Entry 6NNF (X-ray diffraction, 2.76 A resolution); this record covers chains U and V of the 8 polymer chains in the assembly.

== Chain U ==
Name: VRC01 FR3-03 heavy chain
Source organism: Homo sapiens
Amino-acid sequence (142 residues; each row starts with the number of its first residue; a row labelled like 76A-76G holds insertion residues (76A, then the next letters in order)):
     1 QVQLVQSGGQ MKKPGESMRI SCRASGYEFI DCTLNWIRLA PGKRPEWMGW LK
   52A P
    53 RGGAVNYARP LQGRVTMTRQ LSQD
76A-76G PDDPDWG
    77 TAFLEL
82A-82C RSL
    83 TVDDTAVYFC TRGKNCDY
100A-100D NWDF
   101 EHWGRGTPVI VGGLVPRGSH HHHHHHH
Unresolved in the structure: 112-127
Disulfide bonds: Cys22-Cys92, Cys32-Cys98

== Chain V ==
Name: VRC01 FR3-03 light chain
Source organism: Homo sapiens
Amino-acid sequence (115 residues; each row starts with the number of its first residue; note: 6 numbers in that range are skipped by the numbering (no residue carries them; nothing is unmodelled there)):
     1 EIVLTQSPGT LSLSPGETAI ISCRTSQYGS
    33 LAWYQQRPGQ APRLVIYSGS TRAAGIPDRF SGSRWGPDYN LTISNLESGD FGVYYCQQY
    96 EFFGQGTKVQ VGGGGSGGGG SGGGGS
Unresolved in the structure: 1-2, 106-121
Disulfide bonds: Cys23-Cys88

== How chain U and chain V interact ==
Residue-residue contacts - 26 pairs, chain U then chain V:
  Leu39(U) with Gln38(V); Pro44(V), hydrophobic
  Arg44(U) with Leu4(V), hydrogen bond (side chain-backbone); Phe98(V), hydrogen bond (side chain-backbone); Gly99(V); Gln100(V), hydrogen bond
  Pro45(U) with Tyr87(V), hydrophobic; Phe98(V); Gly99(V)
  Trp47(U) with Glu96(V)
  Lys96(U) with Tyr49(V)
  Tyr100(U) with Ser30(V), hydrogen bond (side chain-backbone)
  Trp100B(U) with Tyr36(V); Gln89(V), hydrogen bond (backbone-side chain); Tyr91(V); Glu96(V)
  Asp100C(U) with Ala34(V); Tyr36(V); Tyr49(V)
  Phe100D(U) with Tyr36(V), hydrogen bond (backbone-side chain); Leu46(V); Gln89(V); Phe98(V), hydrophobic
  Glu101(U) with Leu46(V)
  Trp103(U) with Tyr36(V); Pro44(V), hydrophobic
Interface residues without a listed pair, chain U (14 interface residues in all): Lys43, Phe91, Gly104
Interface residues without a listed pair, chain V (18 interface residues in all): Ala43, Ser50, Ala56

== In short ==
14 residues of chain U face 18 of chain V across their interface; the contacts include 6 hydrogen bonds. Polar
contacts include Arg44(U)-Leu4(V), Arg44(U)-Phe98(V) and Arg44(U)-Gln100(V).
Chain U is VRC01 FR3-03 heavy chain and chain V is VRC01 FR3-03 light chain, both from Homo sapiens; the
structure, Crystal Structure of HIV-1 BG505 SOSIP.664 Prefusion Env Trimer Bound to VRC01 FR3-03 scFv in
Complex ..., was determined by X-ray diffraction (same publication as 6NM6 and 6NNJ).
